PDB entry 9HXV | X-ray diffraction, 1.90 A resolution | chains A and C of the 3 polymer chains in the assembly

[Chain A]
Molecule: Methylcytosine dioxygenase TET2
Source organism: Homo sapiens
Notes: EC 1.14.11.80
UniProtKB: Q6N021 (TET2_HUMAN); the construct has insertions or renumbered stretches relative to UniProt, so the offset changes along the chain: 1129-1463 = UniProt 1129-1463; 1812-1828 = UniProt 1464-1480; 1844-1936 = UniProt 1844-1936
Amino-acid sequence (467 residues; row label = number of the first residue in the row; note: 348 numbers in that range are skipped by the numbering (no residue carries them; nothing is unmodelled there)):
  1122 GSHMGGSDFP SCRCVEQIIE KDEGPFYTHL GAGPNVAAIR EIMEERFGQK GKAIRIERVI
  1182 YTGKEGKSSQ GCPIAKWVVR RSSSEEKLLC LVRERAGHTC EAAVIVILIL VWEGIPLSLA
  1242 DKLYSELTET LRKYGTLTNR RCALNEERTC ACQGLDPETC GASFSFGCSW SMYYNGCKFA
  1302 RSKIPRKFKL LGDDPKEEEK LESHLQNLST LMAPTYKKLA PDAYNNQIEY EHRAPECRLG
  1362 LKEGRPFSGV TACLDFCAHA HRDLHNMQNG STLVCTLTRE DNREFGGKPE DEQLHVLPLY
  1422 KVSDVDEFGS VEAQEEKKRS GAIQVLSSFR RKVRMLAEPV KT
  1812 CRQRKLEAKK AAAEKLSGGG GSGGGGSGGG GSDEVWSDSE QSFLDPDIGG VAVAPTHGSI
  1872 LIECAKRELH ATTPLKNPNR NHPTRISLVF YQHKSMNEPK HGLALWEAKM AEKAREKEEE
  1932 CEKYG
Disordered / not traced: 1122-1131, 1136-1140, 1812-1841, 1919-1936
Construct notes: expression tag (1122-1128); linker (1829-1843)
Ion coordination: Zn2+ site 1: Cys1133, Cys1135, His1219, Cys1221; Zn2+ site 2: Cys1193, Cys1271, Cys1273, His1380; Zn2+ site 3: Cys1289, Cys1298, Cys1358, His1912; Fe2+: His1382, Asp1384, His1881 (together with 8-hydroxyquinoline-5-carboxylic acid)
Small-molecule neighbours: 8-hydroxyquinoline-5-carboxylic acid (8XQ): Arg1261, Cys1374, Ala1379, His1382, Asp1384, Thr1393, Val1395, His1416, Glu1874, Ala1876, His1881, Thr1883, Arg1896, Ser1898, Val1900
Swiss-Prot annotation at these positions:
  - region: Ser1290 to Ser1303 (Interaction with DNA)
  - binding site (Zn(2+)): Cys1133, Cys1135, Cys1193, His1219, Cys1221, Cys1271, Cys1273, Cys1289, Cys1298, Cys1358, His1380, His1912
  - binding site (2-oxoglutarate): Arg1261, Cys1374, His1416, Arg1896 to Ser1898
  - binding site (Fe cation): His1382, Asp1384, His1881
  - binding site (substrate): Asn1387, Tyr1902 to His1904
  - cross-link: Lys1299 (Glycyl lysine isopeptide (Lys-Gly) (interchain with G-Cter in ubiquitin))

[Chain C]
Molecule: 12mer-DNA
Sequence (12 nucleotides; numbered 1 to 12; the number before each row is that of its first residue):
     1 ACACACGTGT GT
Modified positions: 5CM (5-methyl-2'-deoxy-cytidine-5'-monophosphate) at position 6

[Interface between chain A and chain C]
Pairs across the interface - 13 pairs, chain A then chain C:
  Trp1291(A) - DT8(C)  sugar contact
  Met1293(A) - DG7(C)  base contact
  Met1293(A) - DT8(C)  sugar contact
  Tyr1294(A) - 5CM_6(C)  stacking on the base
  Tyr1294(A) - DG7(C)  sugar contact
  Tyr1295(A) - 5CM_6(C)  base contact
  Asn1296(A) - DT8(C)  phosphate contact
  Asn1296(A) - DG9(C)  phosphate contact
  Arg1302(A) - DA5(C)  base contact
  Leu1385(A) - DT10(C)  phosphate contact
  Leu1385(A) - DG11(C)  sugar contact
  Lys1905(A) - DT8(C)  phosphate contact
  Lys1905(A) - DG9(C)  salt bridge to the phosphate
Interface residues without a listed pair, chain A (11 interface residues in all): Arg1383, Gln1389, Trp1917

[In short]
The interface between chain A and chain C involves 11 residues on one side and 7 on the other, with 1 salt
bridge and 1 aromatic stacking contact. Its one salt-bridged contact is Lys1905(A)-DG9(C). Chain A binds
8-hydroxyquinoline-5-carboxylic acid.
Chain A is Methylcytosine dioxygenase TET2 (Homo sapiens) and chain C is 12mer-DNA; the structure, Crystal
structure of TET2-DNA in complex with IOX1, was determined by X-ray diffraction.
